3AJH - chain A; structure by X-ray diffraction, 2.25 A resolution.

Chain A:
Name: Phycocyanobilin:ferredoxin oxidoreductase
Notes: EC 1.3.7.5; fragment: v225d
UniProt: Q55891 (PCYA_SYNY3); residues 1-248 here = UniProt positions 1-248
Amino-acid sequence (248 residues; numbered 1 to 248; the number before each row is that of its first residue):
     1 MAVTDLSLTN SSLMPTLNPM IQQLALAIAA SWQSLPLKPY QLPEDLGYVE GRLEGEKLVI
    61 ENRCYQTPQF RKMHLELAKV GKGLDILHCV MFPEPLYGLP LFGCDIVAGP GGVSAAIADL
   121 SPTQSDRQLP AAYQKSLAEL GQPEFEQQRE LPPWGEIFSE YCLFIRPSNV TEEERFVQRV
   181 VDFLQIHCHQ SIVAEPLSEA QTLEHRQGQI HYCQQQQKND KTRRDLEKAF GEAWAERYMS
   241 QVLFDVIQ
Not modelled in the structure: 1-6, 247-248
Construct notes: engineered mutation Asp225 (Val in Q55891)
Ligand contacts: biliverdin xiii alpha (BL3; 3-[2-[(Z)-[3-(2-carboxyethyl)-5-[(Z)-(3-ethenyl-4-methyl-5-oxo-pyrrol-2-ylidene)methyl]-4-methyl-pyrrol-2-ylidene]methy l]-5-[(Z)-(3-ethenyl-4-methyl-5-oxo-pyrrol-2-ylidene)methyl]-4-methyl-1H-pyrrol-3-yl]propanoic acid): Glu76, Val80, Leu84, Ile86, His88, Asp105, Val107, Ser114, Ala115, Arg149, Phe158, Phe164, Gln216, Asn219, Lys221, Thr222, Asp225, Leu226, Phe244

Overview:
Chain A binds biliverdin xiii alpha.
Chain A is Phycocyanobilin:ferredoxin oxidoreductase; the structure, Crystal structure of PcyA
V225D-biliverdin XIII alpha complex, was determined by X-ray diffraction together with 3AJG from the same
study.
